PDB entry 4DCP | X-ray diffraction, 1.70 A resolution | chains B and C of the 3 polymer chains in the assembly

== Chain B ==
Protein: Caspase-3 subunit p12
Organism: Homo sapiens
Notes: EC 3.4.22.56
UniProtKB: P42574 (CASP3_HUMAN); numbering as in UniProt (aligned over 176-277)
Chain sequence (108 residues; numbered 176 to 283; the number before each row is that of its first residue):
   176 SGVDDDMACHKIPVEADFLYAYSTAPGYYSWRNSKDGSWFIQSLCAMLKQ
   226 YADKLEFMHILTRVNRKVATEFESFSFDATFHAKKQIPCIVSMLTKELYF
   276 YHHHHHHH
Disordered / not traced: 176-184, 280-283
Differences from the reference sequence: expression tag (278-283)
UniProt features mapped onto this chain:
  - modified residue: Arg-207 (Microbial infection: ADP-riboxanated arginine)
  - mutagenesis: Arg-207 (R207A: Abolished ADP-riboxanation by C.violaceum CopC)
From the paper describing this entry:
  - conformationally variable residues (loop rearrangement): Phe-252 to His-257
  - binding site for Caspase Inhibitor AC-DEVD-CHO (chain C): Tyr-204, Trp-206, Phe-256 (citing earlier work)

== Chain C ==
Protein: Caspase Inhibitor AC-DEVD-CHO
Chain sequence (5 residues; row label = number of the first residue in the row):
   501 XDEVX
Modified positions: ACE (acetyl group) at position 501; ASJ ((3S)-3-amino-4-hydroxybutanoic acid) at position 505

== Chain B / chain C interface ==
Residue-residue contacts - 19 pairs, chain B then chain C:
  Tyr-204(B) / Val-504(C)  hydrophobic
  Ser-205(B) / Val-504(C)
  Ser-205(B) / ASJ_505(C)  hydrogen bond (backbone-backbone)
  Trp-206(B) / Asp-502(C)
  Trp-206(B) / Glu-503(C)
  Trp-206(B) / Val-504(C)  hydrophobic
  Arg-207(B) / ACE_501(C)
  Arg-207(B) / Asp-502(C)
  Arg-207(B) / Glu-503(C)  salt bridge
  Arg-207(B) / Val-504(C)  hydrogen bond (side chain-backbone)
  Arg-207(B) / ASJ_505(C)
  Asn-208(B) / ACE_501(C)
  Asn-208(B) / Asp-502(C)  hydrogen bond
  Ser-209(B) / ACE_501(C)  hydrogen bond (backbone-backbone)
  Trp-214(B) / Asp-502(C)  hydrogen bond
  Glu-248(B) / Asp-502(C)
  Ser-249(B) / Asp-502(C)
  Phe-250(B) / Asp-502(C)  hydrogen bond (backbone-side chain)
  Phe-256(B) / Val-504(C)  hydrophobic

== Overview ==
11 residues of chain B and 5 residues of chain C are in contact, with 6 hydrogen bonds and 1 salt bridge.
Polar contacts include Arg-207(B)/Glu-503(C), Arg-207(B)/Val-504(C) and Asn-208(B)/Asp-502(C). From the paper:
a binding site for Caspase Inhibitor AC-DEVD-CHO (chain C) at Tyr-204(B), Trp-206(B) and Phe-256(B);
conformational variability at Phe-252(B).
Chain B is Caspase-3 subunit p12 (Homo sapiens) and chain C is Caspase Inhibitor AC-DEVD-CHO; the structure,
Crystal Structure of caspase 3, L168F mutant, was determined by X-ray diffraction, deposited together with
4DCJ and 4DCO.
